PDB entry 6JR0 | X-ray diffraction, 2.50 A resolution | chains A and I of the 10 polymer chains in the assembly

[Chain A]
Molecule: Histone H3.1
Organism: Homo sapiens
UniProt: P68431 (H31_HUMAN); residues 0-135 here correspond to UniProt positions 1-136 (UniProt number = residue number + 1)
Sequence (139 residues; numbered -3 to 135; the number before each row is that of its first residue; numbers below 1 keep their minus sign (Gly-3 is residue -3)):
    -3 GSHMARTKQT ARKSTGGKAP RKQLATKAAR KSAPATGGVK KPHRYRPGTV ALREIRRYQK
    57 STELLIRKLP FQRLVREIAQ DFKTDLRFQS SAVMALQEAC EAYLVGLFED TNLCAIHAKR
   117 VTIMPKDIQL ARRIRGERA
Not modelled in the structure: -3 to 37, 134-135
Differences from the reference sequence: expression tag (-3 to -1)
Modified / non-standard residues: Mse0 (selenomethionine); Mse90 (selenomethionine; parent Met); Mse120 (selenomethionine; parent Met)

[Chain I]
Molecule: 146-nt DNA strand
Organism: Homo sapiens
Sequence (146 nucleotides; numbered 1 to 146; the number before each row is that of its first residue):
     1 ATCAATATCC ACCTGCAGAT TCTACCAAAA GTGTATTTGG AAACTGCTCC ATCAAAAGGC
    61 ATGTTCAGCT GAATTCAGCT GAACATGCCT TTTGATGGAG CAGTTTCCAA ATACACTTTT
   121 GGTAGAATCT GCAGGTGGAT ATTGAT
Metal / ion sites: Mn2+ site 1 near DG100 (its only coordinating residue here); Mn2+ site 2 near DG121 (its only coordinating residue here); Mn2+ site 3 near DG134 (its only coordinating residue here)

[How chain A and chain I interact]
Contacting residue pairs (25; chain A residue first):
  Arg40(A) - DT65(I)  base contact
  Arg40(A) - DT143(I)  phosphate contact
  Tyr41(A) - DT142(I)  phosphate contact
  Tyr41(A) - DT143(I)  phosphate contact
  Arg42(A) - DG68(I)  salt bridge to the phosphate
  Arg42(A) - DT143(I)  salt bridge to the phosphate
  Arg42(A) - DG144(I)  salt bridge to the phosphate
  Pro43(A) - DA67(I)  phosphate contact
  Pro43(A) - DG68(I)  phosphate contact
  Thr45(A) - DT142(I)  phosphate contact
  Thr45(A) - DT143(I)  hydrogen bond to the phosphate
  Arg63(A) - DG59(I)  sugar contact
  Arg63(A) - DC60(I)  salt bridge to the phosphate
  Arg72(A) - DC50(I)  salt bridge to the phosphate
  Arg83(A) - DC49(I)  hydrogen bond to the sugar
  Arg83(A) - DC50(I)  phosphate contact
  Phe84(A) - DC49(I)  sugar contact
  Phe84(A) - DC50(I)  hydrogen bond to the phosphate
  Gln85(A) - DC49(I)  phosphate contact
  Ser86(A) - DC49(I)  phosphate contact
  Arg116(A) - DT70(I)  phosphate contact
  Val117(A) - DT70(I)  hydrogen bond to the phosphate
  Thr118(A) - DC69(I)  phosphate contact
  Thr118(A) - DT70(I)  hydrogen bond to the phosphate
  Mse120(A) - DG71(I)  phosphate contact
Other interface residues (no listed pair), chain A (17 interface residues in all): His39, Lys115
Other interface residues (no listed pair), chain I (14 interface residues in all): DT48

[Overview]
17 residues of chain A and 14 residues of chain I are in contact; the contacts include 5 hydrogen bonds and 5
salt bridges. Among the polar pairs are Arg83(A)-DC49(I), Thr45(A)-DT143(I) and Phe84(A)-DC50(I).
Here chain A is Histone H3.1 and chain I is a 146-nt DNA strand, both from Homo sapiens. Entry 6JR0 (Crystal
structure of the human nucleosome phased with 12 selenium atoms) was determined by X-ray diffraction together
with 6JR1 from the same study.
